7E8T - chains B and C of the 12 polymer chains in the assembly; structure by electron microscopy, 3.80 A resolution.

== Chain B ==
Molecule: Trafficking protein particle complex subunit 33
Organism: Saccharomyces cerevisiae (strain ATCC 204508 / S288c)
UniProt: Q99394 (TRS33_YEAST); residues 1-268 here = UniProt positions 1-268
Chain sequence (268 residues; numbered 1 to 268; the number before each row is that of its first residue):
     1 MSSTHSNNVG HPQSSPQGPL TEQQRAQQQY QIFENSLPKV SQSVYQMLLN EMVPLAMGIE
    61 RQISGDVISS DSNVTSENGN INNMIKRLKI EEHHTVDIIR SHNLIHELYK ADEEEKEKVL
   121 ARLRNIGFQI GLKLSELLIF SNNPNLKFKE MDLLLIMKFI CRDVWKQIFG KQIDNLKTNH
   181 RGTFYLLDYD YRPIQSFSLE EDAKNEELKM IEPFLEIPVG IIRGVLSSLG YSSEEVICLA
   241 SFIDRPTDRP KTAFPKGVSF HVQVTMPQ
Unresolved in the structure: 1-35, 65-84, 246-256, 264-268

== Chain C ==
Molecule: Trafficking protein particle complex subunit BET3
Organism: Saccharomyces cerevisiae (strain ATCC 204508 / S288c)
UniProt: P36149 (BET3_YEAST); residue numbers follow UniProt; this construct covers 1-193
Chain sequence (193 residues; row label = number of the first residue in the row):
     1 MVSTTQSRSL KAMGEEIWKN KTEKINTELF TLTYGSIVAQ LCQDYERDFN KVNDHLYSMG
    61 YNIGCRLIED FLARTALPRC ENLVKTSEVL SKCAFKIFLN ITPNITNWSH NKDTFSLILD
   121 ENPLADFVEL PMDAMKSLWY SNILCGVLKG SLEMVQLDCD VWFVSDILRG DSQTEIKVKL
   181 NRILKDEIPI GED
Unresolved in the structure: 1-8
Swiss-Prot annotation at these positions:
  - lipidation: C80 (S-palmitoyl cysteine)

== Interface between chain B and chain C ==
Contacting residue pairs (66):
  L37(B) - I25(C)  hydrophobic
  P38(B) - I25(C)
  P38(B) - N26(C)  hydrogen bond (backbone-backbone)
  K39(B) - W18(C)
  K39(B) - E23(C)
  K39(B) - K24(C)
  K39(B) - I25(C)
  K39(B) - N26(C)  hydrogen bond (backbone-side chain)
  K39(B) - N100(C)  hydrogen bond (backbone-side chain)
  V40(B) - E23(C)
  V40(B) - K24(C)  hydrogen bond (backbone-backbone)
  V40(B) - N26(C)
  V40(B) - L99(C)
  S41(B) - K21(C)  hydrogen bond
  S41(B) - T22(C)  hydrogen bond (side chain-backbone)
  S41(B) - F98(C)
  Q42(B) - T22(C)  hydrogen bond (backbone-backbone)
  S43(B) - K21(C)  hydrogen bond
  S43(B) - T22(C)
  Y45(B) - K24(C)
  Y45(B) - L29(C)
  Y45(B) - T33(C)  hydrogen bond
  M47(B) - I63(C)
  M47(B) - L67(C)  hydrophobic
  L48(B) - F30(C)  hydrophobic
  L48(B) - I37(C)  hydrophobic
  L48(B) - I63(C)  hydrophobic
  E51(B) - M59(C)
  E51(B) - I63(C)
  M52(B) - I37(C)  hydrophobic
  L55(B) - I37(C)  hydrophobic
  L55(B) - L41(C)  hydrophobic
  L55(B) - H55(C)
  G58(B) - H55(C)
  I59(B) - L41(C)  hydrophobic
  I59(B) - D44(C)
  I59(B) - Y45(C)  hydrophobic
  Q62(B) - Y45(C)
  Q62(B) - H55(C)
  S64(B) - K51(C)
  K89(B) - Y57(C)
  I90(B) - K149(C)  hydrogen bond (backbone-side chain)
  E91(B) - D54(C)
  E91(B) - Y57(C)
  E92(B) - D160(C)
  E92(B) - W162(C)
  E92(B) - K179(C)
  V96(B) - S58(C)
  R100(B) - N62(C)
  S101(B) - N62(C)  hydrogen bond
  R122(B) - Q40(C)
  R122(B) - D44(C)  salt bridge
  N125(B) - Q40(C)  hydrogen bond
  I126(B) - S36(C)
  I126(B) - Q40(C)
  Q129(B) - S36(C)
  I130(B) - L32(C)
  I130(B) - T33(C)
  K133(B) - L32(C)
  L134(B) - E28(C)
  L134(B) - L29(C)  hydrophobic
  L134(B) - L32(C)  hydrophobic
  L137(B) - E28(C)
  L138(B) - E28(C)
  Q167(B) - E28(C)
  Q167(B) - L29(C)
Other interface residues (no listed pair), chain B (37 interface residues in all): V44, D97, I98
Other interface residues (no listed pair), chain C (41 interface residues in all): T27, Q43, Y61, R66, D70, I97, V161

== Overview ==
The interface between chain B and chain C involves 37 residues on one side and 41 on the other; the contacts
include 12 hydrogen bonds and 1 salt bridge. Polar contacts include R122(B)-D44(C), K39(B)-N26(C) and
K39(B)-N100(C).
Chain B is Trafficking protein particle complex subunit 33 and chain C is Trafficking protein particle complex
subunit BET3, both from Saccharomyces cerevisiae (strain ATCC 204508 / S288c); the structure, Monomer of
Ypt32-TRAPPII, was determined by electron microscopy (same publication as 7E2C, 7E2D, 7E8S, 7E93, 7E94 and
7EA3).
